Entry 4MGH (X-ray diffraction, 2.65 A resolution); this record covers chain A.

== Chain A ==
Name: Phosphoribosylformylglycinamidine synthase
Source organism: Salmonella typhimurium
Notes: EC 6.3.5.3
UniProtKB: P74881 (PUR4_SALTY); residue numbers follow UniProt; this construct covers 1-1295
Sequence (1303 residues; row label = number of the first residue in the row; numbers below 1 keep their minus sign (Gly-7 is residue -7)):
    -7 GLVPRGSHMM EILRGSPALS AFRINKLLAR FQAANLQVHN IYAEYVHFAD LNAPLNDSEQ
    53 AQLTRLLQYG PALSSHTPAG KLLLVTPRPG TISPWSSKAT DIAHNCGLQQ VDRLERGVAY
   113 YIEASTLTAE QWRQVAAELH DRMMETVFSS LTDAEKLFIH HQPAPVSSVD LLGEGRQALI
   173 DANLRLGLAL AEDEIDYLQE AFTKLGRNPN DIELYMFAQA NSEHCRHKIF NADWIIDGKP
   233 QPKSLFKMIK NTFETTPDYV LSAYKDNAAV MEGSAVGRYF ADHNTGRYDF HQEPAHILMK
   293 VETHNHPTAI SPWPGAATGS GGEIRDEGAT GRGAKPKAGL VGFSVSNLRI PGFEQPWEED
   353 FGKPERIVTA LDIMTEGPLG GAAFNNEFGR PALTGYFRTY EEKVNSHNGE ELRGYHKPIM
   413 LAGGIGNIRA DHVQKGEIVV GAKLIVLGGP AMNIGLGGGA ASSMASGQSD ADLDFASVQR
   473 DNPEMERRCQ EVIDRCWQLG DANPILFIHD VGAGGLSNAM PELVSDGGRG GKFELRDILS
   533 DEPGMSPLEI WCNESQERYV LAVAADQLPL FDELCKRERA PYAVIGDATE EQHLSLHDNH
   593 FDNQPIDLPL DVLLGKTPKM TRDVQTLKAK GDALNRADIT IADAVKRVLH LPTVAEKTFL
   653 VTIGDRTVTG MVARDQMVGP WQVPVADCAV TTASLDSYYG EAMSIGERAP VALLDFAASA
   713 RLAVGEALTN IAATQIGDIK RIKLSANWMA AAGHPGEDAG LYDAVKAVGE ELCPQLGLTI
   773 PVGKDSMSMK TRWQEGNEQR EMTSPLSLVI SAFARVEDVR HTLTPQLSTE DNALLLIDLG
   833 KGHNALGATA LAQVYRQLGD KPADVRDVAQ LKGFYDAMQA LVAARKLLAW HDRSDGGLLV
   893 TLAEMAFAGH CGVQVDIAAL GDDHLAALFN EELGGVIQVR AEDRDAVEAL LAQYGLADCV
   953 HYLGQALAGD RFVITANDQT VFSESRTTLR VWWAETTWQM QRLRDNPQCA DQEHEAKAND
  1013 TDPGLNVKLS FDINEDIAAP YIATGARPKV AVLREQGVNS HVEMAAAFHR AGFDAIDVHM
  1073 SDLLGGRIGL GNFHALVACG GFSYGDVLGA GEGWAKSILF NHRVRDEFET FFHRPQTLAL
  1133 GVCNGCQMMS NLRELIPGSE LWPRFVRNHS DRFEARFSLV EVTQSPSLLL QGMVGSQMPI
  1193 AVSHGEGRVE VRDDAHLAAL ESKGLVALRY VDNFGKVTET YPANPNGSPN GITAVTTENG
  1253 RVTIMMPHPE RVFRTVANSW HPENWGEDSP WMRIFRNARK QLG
Disordered / not traced: 448-466
Modified residues: Cys1135 (2-amino-4-(amino-3-oxo-propylsulfanylcarbonyl)-butyric acid; CYG)
Construct notes: expression tag (-7 to 0)
Metal / ion sites: Mg2+ site 1: Asp679, Asn722, Asp884 (together with ADP); Mg2+ site 2: Glu718 (together with ADP)
Ligand contacts:
  - ADP (adenosine-5'-diphosphate): Val333, Gly334, Phe335, Leu385, Thr386, Gly387, Tyr388, Phe389, Thr645, Val646, Lys649, Leu652, Val653, Gln668, Pro676, Val677, Ala678, Asp679, Glu718, Asn722, Asp884, Ser886
  - xenon (XE), molecule 1: Leu190, Phe194, Phe209, Leu600, Val604, Leu605
  - xenon (XE), molecule 2: Ala330, Ile417, Ala681, Val682, Thr683, Glu693, Ala694, Met695
  - xenon (XE), molecule 3: Leu873, Lys878, Ala938, Val939, Leu942
  - xenon (XE), molecule 4: Phe1060, Ala1087, Leu1088, Leu1130, Ala1131, Leu1132, Leu1181
Curated features (UniProtKB/Swiss-Prot):
  - active site: His1260, Glu1262
  - binding site (ATP): Gly307 to Asp318, Thr386 to Tyr388, Ala678, Ser886
  - binding site (Mg(2+)): Asp679, Glu718, Asn722, Asp884
  - mutagenesis: Phe209 (F209W: This mutant shows a perturbation of the local environment, however has a secondary structure content and a FGAM synthase activity very similar to the wild-type protein), Thr683 (T683W: This mutant shows a disturbance in the secondary structure of the protein and causes a 30% loss in FGAM synthase activity), Leu1181 (L1181F: This mutant has a lower overall folding of the secondary structure and shows a 60% loss in FGAM synthase activity ...), Arg1263 (R1263A: This mutant is structurally identical to the wild-type protein)
Reported in the primary citation:
  - mutagenesis - L1181Y: abolished expression
  - mutagenesis - T683W/R1266S/G1295W, L1181F/R1266S/G1295W: decreased expression
  - mutagenesis - F209W, L1181W/R1266S/G1295W: unchanged expression
  - mutagenesis - T683W/R1266S/G1295W, L1181F/R1266S/G1295W: decreased stability
  - mutagenesis - T683W/R1266S/G1295W, L1181F/R1266S/G1295W: decreased catalytic activity
  - mutagenesis - L1181W/R1266S/G1295W, R1266S/G1295W: unchanged stability
  - mutagenesis - F209W, L1181W/R1266S/G1295W, R1266S/G1295W: unchanged catalytic activity
  - allosteric site: Leu1181 (by similarity / conservation)

== Overview ==
Ligands of chain A: ADP and 4 copies of xenon. Asp679, Asn722 and Asp884 form the Mg2+ site 1. From UniProt:
active-site residues His1260 and Glu1262, 17 ATP-binding residues, 4 Mg2+-binding residues and 4 mutagenesis
sites. The paper reports that T683W/R1266S/G1295W and L1181F/R1266S/G1295W reduce expression; an allosteric
site at Leu1181; 6 substitutions were tested in all.
Chain A is Phosphoribosylformylglycinamidine synthase (Salmonella typhimurium); the structure, Importance of
Hydrophobic Cavities in Allosteric Regulation of Formylglycinamide Synthetase: Insight from Xenon Trapping and
Statistical ..., was determined by X-ray diffraction (same publication as 4L78 and 4LGY).
